8THC - chains D and E of the 8 polymer chains in the assembly; structure by electron microscopy, 3.67 A resolution.

# Chain D
Name: Replication factor C subunit 2
From: Saccharomyces cerevisiae
UniProtKB: P40348 (RFC2_YEAST); numbering as in UniProt (aligned over 1-353)
Chain sequence (353 residues; numbered 1 to 353; the number before each row is that of its first residue):
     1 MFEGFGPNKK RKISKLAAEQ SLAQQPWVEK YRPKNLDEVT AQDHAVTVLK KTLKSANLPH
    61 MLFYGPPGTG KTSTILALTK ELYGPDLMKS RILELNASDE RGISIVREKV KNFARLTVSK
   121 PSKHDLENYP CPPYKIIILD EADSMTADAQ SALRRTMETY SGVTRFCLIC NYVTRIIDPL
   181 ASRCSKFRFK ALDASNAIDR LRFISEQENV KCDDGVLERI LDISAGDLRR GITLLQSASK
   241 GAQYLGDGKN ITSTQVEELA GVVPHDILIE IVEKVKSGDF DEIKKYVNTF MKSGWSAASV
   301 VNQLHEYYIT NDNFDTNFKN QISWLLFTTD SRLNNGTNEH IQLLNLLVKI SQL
Disordered / not traced: 1-21
Metal / ion sites: Mg2+: D140 (together with ATP-gamma-S)
Small-molecule neighbours: ATP-gamma-S (AGS; phosphothiophosphoric acid-adenylate ester): W27, V28, Y31, R32, P33, V39, T40, P67, G68, T69, G70, K71, T72, S73, D140, R200, D227, L228, R229, I232
UniProt features mapped onto this chain:
  - binding site (ATP): V28, R32, G65 to S73, N171, R229
  - modified residue: M1 (N-acetylmethionine)

# Chain E
Name: Replication factor C subunit 5
From: Saccharomyces cerevisiae
UniProtKB: P38251 (RFC5_YEAST); numbering as in UniProt (aligned over 1-354)
Chain sequence (354 residues; row label = number of the first residue in the row):
     1 MSLWVDKYRP KSLNALSHNE ELTNFLKSLS DQPRDLPHLL LYGPNGTGKK TRCMALLESI
    61 FGPGVYRLKI DVRQFVTASN RKLELNVVSS PYHLEITPSD MGNNDRIVIQ ELLKEVAQME
   121 QVDFQDSKDG LAHRYKCVII NEANSLTKDA QAALRRTMEK YSKNIRLIMV CDSMSPIIAP
   181 IKSRCLLIRC PAPSDSEIST ILSDVVTNER IQLETKDILK RIAQASNGNL RVSLLMLESM
   241 ALNNELALKS SSPIIKPDWI IVIHKLTRKI VKERSVNSLI ECRAVLYDLL AHCIPANIIL
   301 KELTFSLLDV ETLNTTNKSS IIEYSSVFDE RLSLGNKAIF HLEGFIAKVM CCLD
Disordered / not traced: 1, 120-133
Small-molecule neighbours: ADP (adenosine-5'-diphosphate): V5, Y8, R9, P10, L16, S17, H18, P44, N45, G46, T47, G48, K49, K50, T51, R52, I201, L230, R231, L234
UniProt features mapped onto this chain:
  - binding site (ATP): V5, S17, G43 to T51, R231

# How chain D and chain E interact
Pairs across the interface (64; chain D residue first):
  A23(D) with R34(E)
  Q24(D) with D35(E)
  E94(D) with K160(E), salt bridge
  A97(D) with R156(E), hydrogen bond (backbone-side chain)
  S98(D) with R156(E)
  D99(D) with Q110(E); K114(E), salt bridge
  R101(D) with R156(E)
  S144(D) with R156(E), hydrogen bond (backbone-side chain)
  M145(D) with R156(E), hydrogen bond
  R229(D) with R184(E)
  R230(D) with S183(E)
  S237(D) with L186(E)
  Y244(D) with S28(E), hydrogen bond (backbone-side chain); L29(E), hydrophobic
  E258(D) with R189(E)
  L259(D) with L186(E), hydrophobic; L187(E)
  A260(D) with L187(E)
  G261(D) with Y42(E)
  F280(D) with L308(E), hydrophobic; T315(E); K318(E)
  K292(D) with P191(E); A192(E), hydrogen bond (backbone-backbone)
  S293(D) with R189(E), hydrogen bond (backbone-side chain); P191(E)
  G294(D) with Y42(E); P44(E); R189(E)
  W295(D) with R189(E)
  S296(D) with M174(E)
  A298(D) with S175(E)
  R332(D) with S326(E), hydrogen bond; V327(E); E330(E), salt bridge
  N334(D) with K148(E); P176(E)
  N335(D) with E330(E); S333(E); L334(E)
  G336(D) with P176(E); S333(E), hydrogen bond (backbone-side chain)
  T337(D) with D329(E); E330(E); S333(E)
  N338(D) with K301(E); D329(E), hydrogen bond (backbone-side chain)
  E339(D) with S173(E), hydrogen bond; S175(E), hydrogen bond
  H340(D) with F305(E)
  I341(D) with F305(E), hydrophobic; I322(E), hydrophobic; S325(E)
  Q342(D) with S326(E), hydrogen bond; D329(E)
  L344(D) with F305(E), hydrophobic; I322(E), hydrophobic
  N345(D) with I322(E); E323(E); S326(E)
  V348(D) with S319(E)
  K349(D) with E323(E), salt bridge
  Q352(D) with T315(E)
Other interface residues (no listed pair), chain D (46 interface residues in all): N96, T146, T233, G241, K284, M291, L333
Other interface residues (no listed pair), chain E (44 interface residues in all): F25, G43, R106, Y161, N227, G228, D309

# In short
46 residues of chain D and 44 residues of chain E are in contact; the contacts include 12 hydrogen bonds and 4
salt bridges. Polar pairs include E94(D)-K160(E), D99(D)-K114(E) and R332(D)-E330(E). Bound to chain D:
ATP-gamma-S. Ligands of chain E: ADP.
Chain D is Replication factor C subunit 2 and chain E is Replication factor C subunit 5, both from
Saccharomyces cerevisiae; the structure, Structure of the Saccharomyces cerevisiae clamp unloader Elg1-RFC
bound to a cracked PCNA, was determined by electron microscopy, deposited together with 8THB and 8THD.
